7LDL - chains A and B; structure by X-ray diffraction, 2.00 A resolution.

# Chain A (and B)
Protein: 3C-like proteinase
From: Severe acute respiratory syndrome coronavirus 2
Notes: EC 3.4.22.69; chain B of this document is another copy of the same molecule, construct and numbering; everything in this record applies to it too
UniProt: P0DTD1 (R1AB_SARS2); residues 1-306 here correspond to UniProt positions 3264-3569 (UniProt number = residue number + 3263)
Amino-acid sequence (306 residues; numbered 1 to 306; the number before each row is that of its first residue):
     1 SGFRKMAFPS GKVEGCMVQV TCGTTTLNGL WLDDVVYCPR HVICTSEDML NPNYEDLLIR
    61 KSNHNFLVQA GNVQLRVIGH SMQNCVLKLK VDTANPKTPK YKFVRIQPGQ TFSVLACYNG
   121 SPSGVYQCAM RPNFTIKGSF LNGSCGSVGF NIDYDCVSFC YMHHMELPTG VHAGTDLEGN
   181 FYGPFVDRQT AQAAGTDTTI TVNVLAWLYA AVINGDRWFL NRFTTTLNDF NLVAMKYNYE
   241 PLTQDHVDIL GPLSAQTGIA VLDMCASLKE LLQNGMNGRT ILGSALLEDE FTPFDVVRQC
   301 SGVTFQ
Covalently attached groups: compound XV4 linked to Cys-145
Small-molecule neighbours: XV4 (N-[(2S)-1-({(2S)-1-hydroxy-3-[(3S)-2-oxopyrrolidin-3-yl]propan-2-yl}amino)-4-methyl-1-oxopentan-2-yl]-4-methoxy-1H-indole-2-carboxamide): His-41, Met-49, Phe-140, Leu-141, Asn-142, Gly-143, Ser-144, His-163, His-164, Met-165, Glu-166, Leu-167, Pro-168, His-172, Asp-187, Arg-188, Gln-189, Thr-190, Ala-191
Reported in the primary citation:
  - binding site for XV4: Phe-140, Gly-143, Cys-145, His-163, Glu-166

# Chain A / chain B interface
Contacting residue pairs (94):
  Ser-1(A) / Gly-138(B)
  Ser-1(A) / Ser-139(B)
  Ser-1(A) / Phe-140(B)  hydrogen bond (backbone-backbone)
  Ser-1(A) / Glu-166(B)  hydrogen bond (backbone-side chain)
  Ser-1(A) / Gly-170(B)
  Ser-1(A) / His-172(B)  hydrogen bond (backbone-side chain)
  Gly-2(A) / Gly-138(B)
  Gly-2(A) / Ser-139(B)  hydrogen bond (backbone-side chain)
  Phe-3(A) / Gly-138(B)
  Arg-4(A) / Gln-127(B)  hydrogen bond (side chain-backbone)
  Arg-4(A) / Cys-128(B)
  Arg-4(A) / Lys-137(B)  hydrogen bond (side chain-backbone)
  Arg-4(A) / Glu-290(B)  salt bridge
  Lys-5(A) / Tyr-126(B)
  Met-6(A) / Gly-124(B)
  Met-6(A) / Val-125(B)
  Met-6(A) / Tyr-126(B)  hydrophobic
  Met-6(A) / Ser-139(B)
  Ala-7(A) / Gly-124(B)
  Ala-7(A) / Val-125(B)  hydrogen bond (backbone-backbone)
  Phe-8(A) / Val-125(B)
  Pro-9(A) / Ser-10(B)
  Pro-9(A) / Glu-14(B)
  Pro-9(A) / Pro-122(B)  hydrophobic
  Pro-9(A) / Ser-123(B)
  Pro-9(A) / Gly-124(B)
  Ser-10(A) / Pro-9(B)
  Ser-10(A) / Ser-10(B)  hydrogen bond (side chain-backbone)
  Ser-10(A) / Glu-14(B)  hydrogen bond (backbone-side chain)
  Gly-11(A) / Gly-11(B)
  Gly-11(A) / Glu-14(B)  hydrogen bond (backbone-side chain)
  Glu-14(A) / Pro-9(B)
  Glu-14(A) / Ser-10(B)  hydrogen bond (side chain-backbone)
  Glu-14(A) / Gly-11(B)  hydrogen bond (side chain-backbone)
  Tyr-118(A) / Gly-302(B)
  Tyr-118(A) / Thr-304(B)
  Ser-121(A) / Thr-304(B)
  Ser-121(A) / Gln-306(B)
  Pro-122(A) / Pro-9(B)  hydrophobic
  Pro-122(A) / Thr-304(B)
  Pro-122(A) / Phe-305(B)  hydrogen bond (backbone-backbone)
  Pro-122(A) / Gln-306(B)
  Ser-123(A) / Met-6(B)
  Ser-123(A) / Val-303(B)  hydrogen bond (side chain-backbone)
  Ser-123(A) / Thr-304(B)
  Ser-123(A) / Phe-305(B)
  Gly-124(A) / Met-6(B)
  Gly-124(A) / Ala-7(B)
  Gly-124(A) / Pro-9(B)
  Val-125(A) / Met-6(B)
  Val-125(A) / Ala-7(B)  hydrogen bond (backbone-backbone)
  Val-125(A) / Phe-8(B)
  Val-125(A) / Val-125(B)  hydrophobic
  Tyr-126(A) / Arg-4(B)
  Tyr-126(A) / Lys-5(B)
  Gln-127(A) / Arg-4(B)  hydrogen bond (backbone-side chain)
  Cys-128(A) / Arg-4(B)
  Lys-137(A) / Arg-4(B)  hydrogen bond (backbone-side chain)
  Gly-138(A) / Ser-1(B)
  Gly-138(A) / Gly-2(B)
  Gly-138(A) / Phe-3(B)
  Ser-139(A) / Ser-1(B)
  Ser-139(A) / Gly-2(B)  hydrogen bond (side chain-backbone)
  Ser-139(A) / Gln-299(B)  hydrogen bond
  Phe-140(A) / Ser-1(B)  hydrogen bond (backbone-backbone)
  Leu-141(A) / Ser-1(B)
  Leu-141(A) / Gln-299(B)
  Leu-141(A) / Cys-300(B)
  Leu-141(A) / Ser-301(B)
  Leu-141(A) / Gly-302(B)
  Glu-166(A) / Ser-1(B)  hydrogen bond (side chain-backbone)
  Gly-170(A) / Ser-1(B)
  His-172(A) / Ser-1(B)  hydrogen bond (side chain-backbone)
  Thr-280(A) / Leu-286(B)
  Gly-283(A) / Leu-286(B)
  Ala-285(A) / Ala-285(B)  hydrophobic
  Ala-285(A) / Leu-286(B)  hydrophobic
  Leu-286(A) / Thr-280(B)
  Leu-286(A) / Gly-283(B)
  Leu-286(A) / Ala-285(B)  hydrophobic
  Glu-290(A) / Arg-4(B)  salt bridge
  Gln-299(A) / Ser-139(B)  hydrogen bond
  Gln-299(A) / Leu-141(B)
  Cys-300(A) / Leu-141(B)
  Ser-301(A) / Leu-141(B)
  Gly-302(A) / Tyr-118(B)
  Gly-302(A) / Leu-141(B)
  Val-303(A) / Ser-123(B)  hydrogen bond (backbone-side chain)
  Thr-304(A) / Tyr-118(B)
  Thr-304(A) / Ser-121(B)
  Thr-304(A) / Ser-123(B)
  Phe-305(A) / Pro-122(B)  hydrogen bond (backbone-backbone)
  Phe-305(A) / Ser-123(B)
  Gln-306(A) / Ser-121(B)  hydrogen bond
Also at the interface, not in a pair above, chain A (45 interface residues in all): Lys-12, Leu-115, Gly-120
Also at the interface, not in a pair above, chain B (45 interface residues in all): Leu-115, Gly-120, Ser-284

# In short
Chain A and chain B each contribute 45 residues to their interface; the contacts include 26 hydrogen bonds and
2 salt bridges. Polar contacts include Arg-4(A)/Glu-290(B), Ser-1(A)/Glu-166(B) and Ser-1(A)/His-172(B).
Compound XV4 is covalently linked to Cys-145(A). The paper reports a binding site for XV4 at Phe-140(A),
Gly-143(A) and Cys-145(A) among others.
Chain A and chain B are both 3C-like proteinase (Severe acute respiratory syndrome coronavirus 2); the
structure, Improved Feline Drugs as SARS-CoV-2 Mpro Inhibitors: Structure-Activity Studies & Micellar
Solubilization for Enhanced Bioavailability, was determined by X-ray diffraction, deposited together with
7LCR, 7LCO, 7LCS and 7LCT.
